7ZFF - chains L and H; structure by X-ray diffraction, 2.32 A resolution.

Chain L:
Molecule: Omi-42 light chain
Source organism: Homo sapiens
Chain sequence (215 residues; numbered 1 to 215; the number before each row is that of its first residue):
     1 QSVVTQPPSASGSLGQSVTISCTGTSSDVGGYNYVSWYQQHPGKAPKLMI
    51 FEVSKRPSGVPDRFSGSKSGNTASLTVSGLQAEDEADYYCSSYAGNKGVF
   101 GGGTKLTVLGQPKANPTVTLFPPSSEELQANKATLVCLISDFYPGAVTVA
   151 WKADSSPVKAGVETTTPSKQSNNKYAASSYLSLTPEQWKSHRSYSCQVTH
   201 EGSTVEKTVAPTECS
Disordered / not traced: 1, 214-215
Disulfide bonds: C22-C90, C137-C196

Chain H:
Molecule: Omi-42 Heavy chain
Source organism: Homo sapiens
Chain sequence (230 residues; each row starts with the number of its first residue):
     1 EVQLLETGGGLVQPGRSLRLSCAASGFPFDDYAIHWVRLAPGKGLEWVSS
    51 ISWDSGSIGYADSVKGRFTISRDNAKNSLYLQMNSLRAEDTALYYCAKGA
   101 FPGYSSGWYYGLDVWGQGATVTVSSASTKGPSVFPLAPSSKSTSGGTAAL
   151 GCLVKDYFPEPVTVSWNSGALTSGVHTFPAVLQSSGLYSLSSVVTVPSSS
   201 LGTQTYICNVNHKPSNTKVDKRVEPKSCDK
Disordered / not traced: 141-145, 229-230
Disulfide bonds: C22-C96, C152-C208

Interface between chain L and chain H:
Contacting residue pairs - 69 pairs, chain L then chain H:
  Y34(L) with W108(H); Y109(H)
  S36(L) with G111(H)
  Y38(L) with G111(H); L112(H), hydrogen bond (side chain-backbone); W115(H), hydrophobic
  Q40(L) with L39(H); Y95(H), hydrogen bond
  A45(L) with W115(H), hydrophobic; G116(H)
  P46(L) with W115(H)
  L48(L) with Y110(H); G111(H); L112(H)
  F51(L) with Y110(H)
  E52(L) with Y109(H); Y110(H)
  Y89(L) with L39(H); G44(H); L45(H), hydrophobic
  S91(L) with W108(H)
  Y93(L) with S105(H); W108(H), hydrophobic
  N96(L) with Y104(H); S105(H)
  K97(L) with W47(H)
  G98(L) with W47(H); W108(H)
  F100(L) with V37(H), hydrophobic; L45(H); W47(H); W108(H), hydrophobic
  G102(L) with G44(H)
  F121(L) with L136(H); A137(H); A149(H); V193(H), hydrophobic
  S124(L) with F134(H); P135(H)
  E126(L) with F134(H); P135(H)
  E127(L) with F134(H); K155(H), salt bridge
  K132(L) with K155(H)
  T134(L) with K155(H), hydrogen bond
  V136(L) with S191(H)
  L138(L) with F178(H), hydrophobic; S191(H); V193(H), hydrophobic
  I139(L) with F178(H)
  E163(L) with Q183(H); S184(H), hydrogen bond (side chain-backbone)
  T164(L) with V181(H)
  T165(L) with P179(H); A180(H); V181(H)
  T166(L) with P179(H)
  S168(L) with P179(H)
  Q170(L) with T177(H), hydrogen bond; F178(H); P179(H)
  A176(L) with T177(H); P179(H)
  A177(L) with F178(H)
  S178(L) with P179(H)
  Y180(L) with L153(H), hydrophobic; V181(H), hydrophobic; L190(H); S191(H), hydrogen bond
Other interface residues (no listed pair), chain L (44 interface residues in all): K44, V99, G101, T119, P122, S140, D141, E213
Other interface residues (no listed pair), chain H (42 interface residues in all): E46, G107, D113, L150, G151, H176, L182, S189, K226, C228

In short:
The interface between chain L and chain H involves 44 residues on one side and 42 on the other; the contacts
include 6 hydrogen bonds and 1 salt bridge. Among the polar pairs are E127(L)-K155(H), Y38(L)-L112(H) and
Q40(L)-Y95(H).
Here chain L is Omi-42 light chain and chain H is Omi-42 Heavy chain, both from Homo sapiens. Entry 7ZFF
(Omi-42 Fab) was determined by X-ray diffraction together with 7ZF6, 7ZF7, 7ZFD, 7ZR7, 7ZR8 and 7ZRC from the
same study.
